1IWN - chain A; structure by X-ray diffraction, 2.20 A resolution.

== Chain A ==
Protein: Outer Membrane Lipoprotein LolB
Organism: Escherichia coli
UniProt: P61320 (LOLB_ECOLI); residues 1-186 here correspond to UniProt positions 22-207 (UniProt number = residue number + 21)
Amino-acid sequence (186 residues; numbered 1 to 186; the number before each row is that of its first residue):
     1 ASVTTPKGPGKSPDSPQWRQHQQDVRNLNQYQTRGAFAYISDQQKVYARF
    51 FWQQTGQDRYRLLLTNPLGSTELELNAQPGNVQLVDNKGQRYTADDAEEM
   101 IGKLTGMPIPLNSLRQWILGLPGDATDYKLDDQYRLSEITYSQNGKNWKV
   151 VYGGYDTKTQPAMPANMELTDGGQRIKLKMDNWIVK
Not modelled in the structure: 1-9
Sequence notes: engineered mutation Ala1 (Cys22 in P61320)
Ligand contacts: PG5 (1-methoxy-2-[2-(2-methoxy-ethoxy]-ethane): Phe37, Trp52, Leu62, Leu64, Leu73, Thr105, Met107, Ile109, Leu114, Arg115, Ile118, Leu178

== Overview ==
Bound to chain A: compound PG5.
Chain A is Outer Membrane Lipoprotein LolB (Escherichia coli); the structure, Crystal Structure of the Outer
Membrane Lipoprotein Receptor LolB Complexed with PEGMME2000, was determined by X-ray diffraction (same
publication as 1IWL, 1IWM and 1UA8).
